8FNI - chains g and 6 of the 11 polymer chains in the assembly; structure by electron microscopy, 3.40 A resolution.

[Chain g]
Molecule: gRNA
Source organism: Trypanosoma brucei
Sequence (16 nucleotides; row label = number of the first residue in the row; numbers below 1 keep their minus sign (U-16 is residue -16)):
   -16 UUUUUUUUUU UUUUUU

[Chain 6]
Molecule: RNA-editing substrate-binding complex protein 6 (RESC6)
Source organism: Trypanosoma brucei
UniProtKB: Q57ZX7 (Q57ZX7_TRYB2); numbering as in UniProt (aligned over 1-516)
Chain sequence (516 residues; each row starts with the number of its first residue):
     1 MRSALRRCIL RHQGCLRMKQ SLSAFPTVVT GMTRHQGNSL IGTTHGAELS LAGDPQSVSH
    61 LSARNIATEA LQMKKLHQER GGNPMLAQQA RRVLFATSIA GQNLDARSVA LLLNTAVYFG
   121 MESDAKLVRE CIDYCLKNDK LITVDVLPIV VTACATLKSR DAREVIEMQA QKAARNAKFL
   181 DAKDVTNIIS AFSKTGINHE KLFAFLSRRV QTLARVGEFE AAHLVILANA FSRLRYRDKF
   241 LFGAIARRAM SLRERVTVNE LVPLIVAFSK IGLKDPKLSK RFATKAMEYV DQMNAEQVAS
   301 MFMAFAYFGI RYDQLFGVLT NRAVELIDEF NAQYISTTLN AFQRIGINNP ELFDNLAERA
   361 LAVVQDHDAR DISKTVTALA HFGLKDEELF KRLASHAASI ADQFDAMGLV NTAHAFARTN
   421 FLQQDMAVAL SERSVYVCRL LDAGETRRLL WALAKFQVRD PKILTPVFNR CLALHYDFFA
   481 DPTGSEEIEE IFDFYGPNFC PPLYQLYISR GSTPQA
Unresolved in the structure: 1-58, 512-516

[Interface between chain g and chain 6]
Residue-residue contacts (8; chain g residue first):
  U-16(g) - Arg215(6)  base contact
  U-16(g) - Arg247(6)  base contact
  U-15(g) - Arg215(6)  base contact
  U-14(g) - Gln211(6)  base contact
  U-14(g) - Arg215(6)  hydrogen bond to the base
  U-14(g) - Phe240(6)  base contact
  U-12(g) - Arg208(6)  hydrogen bond to the base
  U-11(g) - Phe205(6)  phosphate contact
Also at the interface, not in a pair above, chain g (6 interface residues in all): U-13

[In short]
The chain g/chain 6 interface involves 6 residues from each chain, with 2 hydrogen bonds. Among the polar
pairs are U-14(g)-Arg215(6) and U-12(g)-Arg208(6).
Chain g is gRNA and chain 6 is RNA-editing substrate-binding complex protein 6 (RESC6), both from Trypanosoma
brucei; the structure, Cryo-EM structure of RNase-treated RESC-B in trypanosomal RNA editing, was determined
by electron microscopy together with 8FN4, 8FN6, 8FNC, 8FNF and 8FNK from the same study.
